Entry 6NNJ (X-ray diffraction, 2.60 A resolution); this record covers chains G and U of the 8 polymer chains in the assembly.

[Chain G]
Name: Envelope glycoprotein gp120
From: Human immunodeficiency virus 1
Notes: fragment: gp120
UniProt: Q2N0S6 (Q2N0S6_9HIV1); the construct lacks a stretch of the UniProt sequence and is renumbered around it, so the offset changes along the chain: 31-135 = UniProt 30-134; 144-184 = UniProt 135-175; 188-309 = UniProt 187-308; 312-321 = UniProt 309-318; 2 more segments
Sequence (481 residues; row label = number of the first residue in the row; note: 14 numbers in that range are skipped by the numbering (no residue carries them; nothing is unmodelled there); a row labelled like 184A-184K holds insertion residues (184A, then the next letters in order)):
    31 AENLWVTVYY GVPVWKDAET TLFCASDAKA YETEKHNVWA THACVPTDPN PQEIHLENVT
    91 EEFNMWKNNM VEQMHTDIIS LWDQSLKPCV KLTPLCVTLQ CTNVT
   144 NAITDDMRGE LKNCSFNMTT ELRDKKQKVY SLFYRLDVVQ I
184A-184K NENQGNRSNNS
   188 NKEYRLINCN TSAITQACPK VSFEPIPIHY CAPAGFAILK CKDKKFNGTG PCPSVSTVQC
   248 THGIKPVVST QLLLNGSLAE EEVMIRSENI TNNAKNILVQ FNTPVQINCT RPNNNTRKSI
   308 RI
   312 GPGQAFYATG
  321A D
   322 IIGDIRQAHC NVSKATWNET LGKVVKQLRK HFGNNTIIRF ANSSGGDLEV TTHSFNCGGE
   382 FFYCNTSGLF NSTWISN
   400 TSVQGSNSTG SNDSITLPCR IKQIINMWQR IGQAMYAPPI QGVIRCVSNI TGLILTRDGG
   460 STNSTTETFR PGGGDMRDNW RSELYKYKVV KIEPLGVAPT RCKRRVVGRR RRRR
Disordered / not traced: 31, 58-64, 144-150, 184A-184K, 400-410, 459-464, 506-513
Sequence notes: engineered mutation Ala145 (Asn136 in Q2N0S6), Asn332 (Thr330 in Q2N0S6), Cys501 (Ala498 in Q2N0S6); expression tag (509-513)
Disulfides: Cys54-Cys74, Cys119-Cys205, Cys126-Cys196, Cys131-Cys157, Cys218-Cys247, Cys228-Cys239, Cys296-Cys331, Cys378-Cys445, Cys385-Cys418
Covalent attachments: glycan linked to Asn88, Asn332; N-acetylglucosamine (NAG) linked to Asn133, Asn156, Asn160, Asn197, Asn234, Asn262, Asn276, Asn295, Asn301, Asn363, Asn386, Asn448

[Chain U]
Name: CH31 scFv heavy chain
From: Homo sapiens
Notes: antibody fragment or engineered binder
Sequence (137 residues; each row starts with the number of its first residue; a row labelled like 31A-31H holds insertion residues (31A, then the next letters in order)):
     1 QVQLVQSGAA VRKPGASVTV SCKFAEDDDY S
31A-31H PYWVNPAP
    32 EHFI
   35A H
    36 FLRQAPGQQL EWLAWMN
   52A P
    53 TNGAVNYAWY LNGRVTATRD RSMTTAFLEV
82A-82C KSL
    83 RSDDTAVYYC ARAQKRGR
100A-100E SEWAY
   101 AHWGQGTPVV VSSGGLVPR
Disordered / not traced: 1, 113-119
Disulfides: Cys22-Cys92

[Chain G / chain U interface]
Pairs across the interface - 32 pairs, chain G then chain U:
  Ile109(G) - Asn31E(U)
  Ile194(G) - Arg73(U)
  Thr198(G) - Arg73(U)
  Asn279(G) - Glu100B(U)
  Asn279(G) - Trp100C(U)  hydrogen bond
  Asn280(G) - Trp50(U)  hydrogen bond
  Asn280(G) - Asn58(U)
  Asn280(G) - Trp100C(U)
  Ala281(G) - Trp50(U)
  Lys282(G) - Glu100B(U)  salt bridge
  Ser365(G) - Val57(U)
  Ser365(G) - Tyr59(U)
  Gly366(G) - Gly55(U)
  Gly367(G) - Asn54(U)
  Gly367(G) - Gly55(U)
  Gly367(G) - Ala56(U)
  Asp368(G) - Asn54(U)  hydrogen bond (backbone-backbone)
  Asp368(G) - Arg71(U)  salt bridge
  Val371(G) - Asn54(U)
  Gln428(G) - Thr53(U)
  Ile430(G) - Met75(U)  hydrophobic
  Thr455(G) - Asn58(U)
  Arg456(G) - Asn58(U)  hydrogen bond (backbone-side chain)
  Asp457(G) - Asn58(U)
  Asp457(G) - Tyr59(U)
  Gly458(G) - Trp47(U)
  Gly458(G) - Asn58(U)  hydrogen bond (backbone-side chain)
  Gly458(G) - Ala60(U)
  Gly458(G) - Trp61(U)
  Thr465(G) - Trp61(U)  hydrogen bond
  Gly472(G) - Asn54(U)
  Arg476(G) - Pro31H(U)
Interface residues without a listed pair, chain G (23 interface residues in all): Thr106, Gly473
Interface residues without a listed pair, chain U (20 interface residues in all): Pro31A, Phe34

[In short]
Chain G and chain U form an interface of 23 and 20 residues respectively; the contacts include 6 hydrogen
bonds and 2 salt bridges. Polar contacts include Lys282(G)-Glu100B(U), Asp368(G)-Arg71(U) and
Asn279(G)-Trp100C(U). Covalently linked N-acetylglucosamine: at Asn88(G), Asn133(G), Asn156(G), Asn160(G),
Asn197(G) and Asn234(G) and 8 more.
Here chain G is Envelope glycoprotein gp120 (Human immunodeficiency virus 1) and chain U is CH31 scFv heavy
chain (Homo sapiens). Entry 6NNJ (Crystal Structure of HIV-1 BG505 SOSIP.664 Prefusion Env Trimer Bound to
CH31 scFv in Complex with ...) was determined by X-ray diffraction, deposited together with 6NM6 and 6NNF.
